8XKR - chains C and A of the 6 polymer chains in the assembly; structure by electron microscopy, 3.53 A resolution.

# Chain C
Protein: Insulin-like growth factor I
From: Homo sapiens
Reference sequence: P05019 (IGF1_HUMAN); residues -47 to 147 here correspond to UniProt positions 1-195 (UniProt number = residue number + 48)
Sequence (195 residues; numbered -47 to 147; the number before each row is that of its first residue; numbers below 1 keep their minus sign (Met-47 is residue -47)):
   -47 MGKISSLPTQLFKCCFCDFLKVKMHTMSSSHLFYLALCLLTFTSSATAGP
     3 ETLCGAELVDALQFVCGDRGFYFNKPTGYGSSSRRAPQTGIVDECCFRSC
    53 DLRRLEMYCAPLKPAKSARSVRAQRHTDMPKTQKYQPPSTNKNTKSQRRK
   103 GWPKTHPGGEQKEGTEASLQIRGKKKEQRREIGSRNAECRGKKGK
Unresolved in the structure: -47 to 3, 27-40, 62-147
Disulfide bonds: Cys6-Cys48, Cys18-Cys61, Cys47-Cys52

# Chain A
Protein: Isoform Short of Insulin receptor
From: Homo sapiens
Reference sequence: P06213 (INSR_HUMAN), isoform P06213-2; numbering as in UniProt (aligned over 1-1370)
Sequence (1370 residues; numbered 1 to 1370; the number before each row is that of its first residue):
     1 MATGGRRGAAAAPLLVAVAALLLGAAGHLYPGEVCPGMDIRNNLTRLHEL
    51 ENCSVIEGHLQILLMFKTRPEDFRDLSFPKLIMITDYLLLFRVYGLESLK
   101 DLFPNLTVIRGSRLFFNYALVIFEMVHLKELGLYNLMNITRGSVRIEKNN
   151 ELCYLATIDWSRILDSVEDNYIVLNKDDNEECGDICPGTAKGKTNCPATV
   201 INGQFVERCWTHSHCQKVCPTICKSHGCTAEGLCCHSECLGNCSQPDDPT
   251 KCVACRNFYLDGRCVETCPPPYYHFQDWRCVNFSFCQDLHHKCKNSRRQG
   301 CHQYVIHNNKCIPECPSGYTMNSSNLLCTPCLGPCPKVCHLLEGEKTIDS
   351 VTSAQELRGCTVINGSLIINIRGGNNLAAELEANLGLIEEISGYLKIRRS
   401 YALVSLSFFRKLRLIRGETLEIGNYSFYALDNQNLRQLWDWSKHNLTITQ
   451 GKLFFHYNPKLCLSEIHKMEEVSGTKGRQERNDIALKTNGDQASCENELL
   501 KFSYIRTSFDKILLRWEPYWPPDFRDLLGFMLFYKEAPYQNVTEFDGQDA
   551 CGSNSWTVVDIDPPLRSNDPKSQNHPGWLMRGLKPWTQYAIFVKTLVTFS
   601 DERRTYGAKSDIIYVQTDATNPSVPLDPISVSNSSSQIILKWKPPSDPNG
   651 NITHYLVFWERQAEDSELFELDYCLKGLKLPSRTWSPPFESEDSQKHNQS
   701 EYEDSAGECCSCPKTDSQILKELEESSFRKTFEDYLHNVVFVPRPSRKRR
   751 SLGDVGNVTVAVPTVAAFPNTSSTSVPTSPEEHRPFEKVVNKESLVISGL
   801 RHFTGYRIELQACNQDTPEERCSVAAYVSARTMPEAKADDIVGPVTHEIF
   851 ENNVVHLMWQEPKEPNGLIVLYEVSYRRYGDEELHLCVSRKHFALERGCR
   901 LRGLSPGNYSVRIRATSLAGNGSWTEPTYFYVTDYLDVPSNIAKIIIGPL
   951 IFVFLFSVVIGSIYLFLRKRQPDGPLGPLYASSNPEYLSASDVFPCSVYV
  1001 PDEWEVSREKITLLRELGQGSFGMVYEGNARDIIKGEAETRVAVKTVNES
  1051 ASLRERIEFLNEASVMKGFTCHHVVRLLGVVSKGQPTLVVMELMAHGDLK
  1101 SYLRSLRPEAENNPGRPPPTLQEMIQMAAEIADGMAYLNAKKFVHRDLAA
  1151 RNCMVAHDFTVKIGDFGMTRDIYETDYYRKGGKGLLPVRWMAPESLKDGV
  1201 FTTSSDMWSFGVVLWEITSLAEQPYQGLSNEQVLKFVMDGGYLDQPDNCP
  1251 ERVTDLMRMCWQFNPKMRPTFLEIVNLLKDDLHPSFPEVSFFHSEENKAP
  1301 ESEELEMEFEDMENVPLDRSSHCQREEAGGRDGGSSLGFKRSYEEHIPYT
  1351 HMNGGKKNGRILTLPRSNPS
Unresolved in the structure: 1-30, 41, 108, 135, 185, 274, 481-482, 593, 643, 680-719, 745-784, 802, 838, 918, 936-1370
Disulfide bonds: Cys35-Cys53, Cys153-Cys182, Cys186-Cys209, Cys219-Cys228, Cys223-Cys234, Cys235-Cys243, Cys239-Cys252, Cys268-Cys280, Cys286-Cys311, Cys293-Cys301, Cys315-Cys328, Cys339-Cys360, Cys462-Cys495, Cys674-Cys887, Cys813-Cys822
Curated features (UniProtKB/Swiss-Prot):
  - region: Glu733 to Phe741 (Insulin-binding), Tyr999 (Important for interaction with IRS1, SHC1 and STAT5B)
  - site: Phe66 (Insulin-binding)
  - modified residue: Ser400 (Phosphoserine), Tyr401 (Phosphotyrosine), Ser407 (Phosphoserine), Tyr999 (Phosphotyrosine)
  - glycosylation (N-linked (GlcNAc...) asparagine): Asn43, Asn52, Asn105, Asn138, Asn242, Asn282, Asn322, Asn364, Asn424, Asn445, Asn541, Asn633, Asn651, Asn698
  - natural variant: Asn42 (N42K: In RMS), Val55 (V55A: In LEPRCH), Ile56 (I56T: In LEPRCH), Gly58 (G58R: In LEPRCH), Asp86 (D86G: In IRAN type A), Leu89 (L89P: In IRAN type A), Arg113 (R113P: In LEPRCH), Ala119 (A119V: In LEPRCH), Leu120 (L120Q: In LEPRCH), Ile146 (I146M: In LEPRCH), Val167 (V167L: In IRAN type A), Pro220 (P220L: In Ins resistance), 23 further natural variant entries in UniProt
  - mutagenesis: Cys462 (C462A: Does not affect S-nitrosylation), Tyr999 (Y999E: Abolishes interaction with IRS1 and SHC1; Y999F: Has no effect on insulin-stimulated autophosphorylation, but inhibits the biological activity of the receptor ...)

# Interface between chain C and chain A
Contacting residue pairs - 27 pairs, chain C then chain A:
  Thr4(C) - Pro522(A)  hydrogen bond (side chain-backbone)
  Cys6(C) - Asp523(A)
  Cys6(C) - Phe524(A)
  Cys6(C) - Arg525(A)  hydrogen bond (backbone-side chain)
  Gly7(C) - Arg525(A)
  Gly7(C) - His737(A)
  Glu9(C) - Phe524(A)
  Glu9(C) - Arg566(A)  salt bridge
  Val11(C) - His737(A)
  Arg21(C) - Arg744(A)
  Phe23(C) - Phe741(A)  hydrophobic
  Tyr24(C) - Val742(A)
  Tyr24(C) - Pro743(A)
  Phe25(C) - Val742(A)  hydrophobic
  Gly42(C) - Asn738(A)  hydrogen bond (backbone-side chain)
  Ile43(C) - His737(A)
  Ile43(C) - Asn738(A)  hydrogen bond (backbone-side chain)
  Ile43(C) - Phe741(A)  hydrophobic
  Val44(C) - Asp734(A)
  Val44(C) - His737(A)
  Val44(C) - Asn738(A)
  Cys48(C) - Asp523(A)  hydrogen bond
  Cys48(C) - Arg525(A)
  Phe49(C) - Arg603(A)  hydrogen bond (backbone-side chain)
  Met59(C) - Arg744(A)
  Tyr60(C) - Val742(A)
  Tyr60(C) - Pro743(A)  hydrophobic
Interface residues without a listed pair, chain C (19 interface residues in all): Thr41, Asp45, Cys61

# In short
Chain C and chain A form an interface of 19 and 13 residues respectively, with 6 hydrogen bonds and 1 salt
bridge. Polar contacts include Glu9(C)-Arg566(A), Thr4(C)-Pro522(A) and Cys6(C)-Arg525(A). UniProt lists 2
mutagenesis sites on chain A.
Here chain C is Insulin-like growth factor I and chain A is Isoform Short of Insulin receptor, both from Homo
sapiens. Entry 8XKR (Cryo-EM structure of human insulin receptor bound to 4 IGF-I, conformation 2) was
determined by electron microscopy.
